Entry 4TQD (X-ray diffraction, 2.14 A resolution); this record covers chain A.

[Chain A]
Molecule: Pyrrolysine--tRNA ligase
Organism: Methanosarcina mazei
Notes: EC 6.1.1.26
UniProtKB: Q8PWY1 (PYLS_METMA); residue numbers follow UniProt; this construct covers 185-454
Chain sequence (291 residues; numbered 164 to 454; the number before each row is that of its first residue):
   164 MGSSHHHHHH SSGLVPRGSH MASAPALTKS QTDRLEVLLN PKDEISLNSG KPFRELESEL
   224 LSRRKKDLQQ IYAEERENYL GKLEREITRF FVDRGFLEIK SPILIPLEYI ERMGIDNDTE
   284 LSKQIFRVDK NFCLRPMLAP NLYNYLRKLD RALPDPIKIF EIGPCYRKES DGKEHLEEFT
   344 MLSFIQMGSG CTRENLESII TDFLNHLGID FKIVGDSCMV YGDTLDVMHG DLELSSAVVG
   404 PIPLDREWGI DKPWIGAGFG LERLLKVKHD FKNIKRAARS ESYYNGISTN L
Disordered / not traced: 164-187, 208-210, 379-384
Differences from the reference sequence: expression tag (164-184); engineered mutation Ser346 (Asn in Q8PWY1), Ile348 (Cys in Q8PWY1)
Ion coordination: Mg2+ site 1: Glu396, Ser399 (together with ATP); Mg2+ site 2: Glu396 (together with ATP)
Small-molecule neighbours:
  - 3-iodo-L-phenylalanine (33S): Met300, Leu301, Ala302, Leu305, Tyr306, Arg330, Met344, Ser346, Ile348, Ser399, Ala400, Val401, Trp417, Gly419, Ala420, Gly421
  - ATP (adenosine-5'-triphosphate): Arg330, Glu332, Glu337, His338, Leu339, Phe342, Met344, Glu396, Leu397, Ser398, Ser399, Gly421, Phe422, Gly423, Arg426, Ile437
What the authors report for this chain:
  - conformationally variable residues (order/disorder transition): Tyr384

[In short]
Ligands of chain A: ATP and 3-iodo-L-phenylalanine. Glu396 and Ser399 form the Mg2+ site 1. From the paper:
conformational variability at Tyr384.
Chain A is Pyrrolysine--tRNA ligase (Methanosarcina mazei); the structure, Crystal Structure of the C-terminal
domain of IFRS bound with 3-iodo-L-Phe and ATP, was determined by X-ray diffraction (same publication as 4Q6G
and 4TQF).
